Entry 1LWY (X-ray diffraction, 2.01 A resolution); this record covers chains D and A of the 3 polymer chains in the assembly.

# Chain D
Molecule: 15-nt DNA strand
Sequence (15 nucleotides; row label = number of the first residue in the row):
     1 GGTAGACCTG GACGC

# Chain A
Molecule: 8-oxoguanine DNA glycosylase
Organism: Homo sapiens
Notes: EC 3.2.2.-; fragment: core fragment (residues 12 to 327)
Reference sequence: O15527 (OGG1_HUMAN); numbering as in UniProt (aligned over 12-327)
Chain sequence (324 residues; row label = number of the first residue in the row):
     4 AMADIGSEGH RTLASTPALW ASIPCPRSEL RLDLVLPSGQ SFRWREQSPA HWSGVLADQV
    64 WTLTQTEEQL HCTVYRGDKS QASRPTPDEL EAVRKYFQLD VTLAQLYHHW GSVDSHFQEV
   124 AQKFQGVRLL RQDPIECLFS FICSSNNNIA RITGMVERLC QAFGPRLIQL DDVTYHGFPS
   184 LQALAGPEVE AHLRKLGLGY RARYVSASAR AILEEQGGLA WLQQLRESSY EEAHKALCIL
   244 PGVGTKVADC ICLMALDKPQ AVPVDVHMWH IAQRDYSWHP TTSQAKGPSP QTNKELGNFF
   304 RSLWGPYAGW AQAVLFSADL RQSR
Not modelled in the structure: 4-8, 80-82, 326-327
Differences from the reference sequence: cloning artifact (4-11)
Curated features (UniProtKB/Swiss-Prot):
  - active site: Lys249 (Schiff-base intermediate with DNA)
  - binding site (DNA): Asn149, Arg154, Arg204, His270, Gln287
  - binding site (8-oxoguanine): Pro266, Asp268, Gln315, Phe319
  - natural variant: Gly12 (G12E: Found in a kidney cancer sample), Arg46 (R46Q: Found in a clear cell renal cell carcinoma sample), Ala85 (A85S: Found in a lung cancer sample), Arg131 (R131Q: Found in a lung cancer sample), Arg154 (R154H: Found in a gastric cancer sample), Ser232 (S232T: Found in a kidney cancer sample)
  - mutagenesis: Lys249 (K249Q: Loss of activity), Asp268 (D268E/Q: No effect on activity; D268N: Decreases activity about 65-fold)

# Chain D / chain A interface
Contacting residue pairs (15; chain D residue first):
  DG2(D) with Gln287(A), phosphate contact; Gln294(A), sugar contact
  DT3(D) with Gln287(A), phosphate contact; Ala288(A), phosphate contact; Gln294(A), phosphate contact
  DC7(D) with Tyr203(A), base contact
  DC8(D) with Asn149(A), hydrogen bond to the base; Arg154(A), hydrogen bond to the base; Arg197(A), salt bridge to the phosphate; Leu201(A), base contact; Gly202(A), sugar contact; Tyr203(A), hydrogen bond to the sugar; Arg204(A), hydrogen bond to the base
  DT9(D) with Arg154(A), hydrogen bond to the sugar; Gly200(A), sugar contact
Interface residues without a listed pair, chain D (6 interface residues in all): DG10
Interface residues without a listed pair, chain A (15 interface residues in all): Asn150, Asn151, Ser292, Pro293

# In short
The interface between chain D and chain A involves 6 residues on one side and 15 on the other, with 5 hydrogen
bonds and 1 salt bridge. Polar pairs include DC8(D)-Asn149(A), DC8(D)-Arg154(A) and DC8(D)-Arg204(A).
Chain D is a 15-nt DNA strand and chain A is 8-oxoguanine DNA glycosylase (Homo sapiens); the structure, hOgg1
Borohydride-Trapped Intermediate without 8-oxoguanine, was determined by X-ray diffraction (same publication
as 1HU0, 1LWV and 1LWW).
